PDB entry 5FZ5 | electron microscopy, 8.80 A resolution (very low resolution: no residue pairs are listed; an interface is given only as per-side residue counts) | chains A and I of the 22 polymer chains in the assembly

[Chain A]
Molecule: DNA-directed RNA polymerase II subunit RPB1
Organism: Saccharomyces cerevisiae
Notes: EC 2.7.7.6
UniProt: P04050 (RPB1_YEAST); residue numbers follow UniProt; this construct covers 1-1733
Sequence (1733 residues; row label = number of the first residue in the row):
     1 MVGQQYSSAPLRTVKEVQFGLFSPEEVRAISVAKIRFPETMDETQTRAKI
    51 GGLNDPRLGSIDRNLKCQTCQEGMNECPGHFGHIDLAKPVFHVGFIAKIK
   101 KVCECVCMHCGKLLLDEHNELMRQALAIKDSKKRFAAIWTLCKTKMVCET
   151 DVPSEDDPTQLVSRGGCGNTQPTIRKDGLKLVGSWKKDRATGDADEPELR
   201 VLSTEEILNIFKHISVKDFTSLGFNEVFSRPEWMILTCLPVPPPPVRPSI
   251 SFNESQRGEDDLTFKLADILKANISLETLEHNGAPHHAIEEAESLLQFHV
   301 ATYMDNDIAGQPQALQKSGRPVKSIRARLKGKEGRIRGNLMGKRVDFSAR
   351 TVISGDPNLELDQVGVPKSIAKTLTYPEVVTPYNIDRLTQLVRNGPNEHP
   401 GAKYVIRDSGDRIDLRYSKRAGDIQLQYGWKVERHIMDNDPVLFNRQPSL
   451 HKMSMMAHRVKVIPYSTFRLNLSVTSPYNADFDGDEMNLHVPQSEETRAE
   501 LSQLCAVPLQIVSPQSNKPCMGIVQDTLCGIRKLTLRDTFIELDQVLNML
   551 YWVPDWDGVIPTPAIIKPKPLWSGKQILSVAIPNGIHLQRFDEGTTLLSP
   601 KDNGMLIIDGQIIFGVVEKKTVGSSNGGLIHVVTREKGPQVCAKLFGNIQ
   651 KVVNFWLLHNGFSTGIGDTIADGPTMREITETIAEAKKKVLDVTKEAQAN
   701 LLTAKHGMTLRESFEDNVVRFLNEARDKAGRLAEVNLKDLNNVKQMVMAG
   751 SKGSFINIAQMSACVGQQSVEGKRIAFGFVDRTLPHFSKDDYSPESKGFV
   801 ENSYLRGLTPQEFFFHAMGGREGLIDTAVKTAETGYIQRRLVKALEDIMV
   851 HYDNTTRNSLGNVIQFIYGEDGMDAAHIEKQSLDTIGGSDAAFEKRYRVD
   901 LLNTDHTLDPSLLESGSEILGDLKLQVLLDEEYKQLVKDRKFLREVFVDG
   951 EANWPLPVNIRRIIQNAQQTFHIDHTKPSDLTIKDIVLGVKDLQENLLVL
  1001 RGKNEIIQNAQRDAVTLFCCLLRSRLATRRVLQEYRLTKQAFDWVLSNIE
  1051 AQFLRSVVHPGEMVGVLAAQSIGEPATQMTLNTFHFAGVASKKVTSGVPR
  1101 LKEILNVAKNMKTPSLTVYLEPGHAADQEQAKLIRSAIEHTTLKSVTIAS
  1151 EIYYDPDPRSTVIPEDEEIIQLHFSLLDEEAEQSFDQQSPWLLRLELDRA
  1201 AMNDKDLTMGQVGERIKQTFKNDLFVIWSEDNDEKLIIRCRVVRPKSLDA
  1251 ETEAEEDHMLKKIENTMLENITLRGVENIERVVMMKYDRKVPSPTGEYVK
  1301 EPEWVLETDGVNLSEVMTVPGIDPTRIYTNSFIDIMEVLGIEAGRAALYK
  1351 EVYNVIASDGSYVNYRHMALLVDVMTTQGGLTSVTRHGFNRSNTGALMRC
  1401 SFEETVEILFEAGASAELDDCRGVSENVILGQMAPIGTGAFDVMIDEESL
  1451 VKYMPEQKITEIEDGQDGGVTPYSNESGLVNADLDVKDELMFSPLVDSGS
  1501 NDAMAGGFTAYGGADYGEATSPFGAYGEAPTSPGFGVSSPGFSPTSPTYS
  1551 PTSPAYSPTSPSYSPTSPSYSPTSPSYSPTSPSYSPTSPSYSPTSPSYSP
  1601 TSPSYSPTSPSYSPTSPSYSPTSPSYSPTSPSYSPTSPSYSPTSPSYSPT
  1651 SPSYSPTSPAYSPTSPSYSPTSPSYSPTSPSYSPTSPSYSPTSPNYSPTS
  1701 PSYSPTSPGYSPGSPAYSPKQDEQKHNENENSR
Disordered / not traced: 1-2, 155-163, 188-196, 1080-1092, 1176-1186, 1244-1253, 1453-1733
UniProt features mapped onto this chain:
  - region: Pro248 to Asp260 (Lid loop), Asn306 to Lys323 (Rudder loop), Pro810 to Glu822 (Bridging helix)
  - binding site (Zn(2+)): Cys67, Cys70, Cys77, His80, Cys107, Cys110, Cys148, Cys167
  - binding site (Mg(2+)): Asp481, Asp483, Asp485
  - modified residue: Thr1471 (Phosphothreonine)
  - cross-link (Glycyl lysine isopeptide (Lys-Gly)): Lys695 (interchain with G-Cter in ubiquitin), Lys1246 (interchain with G-Cter in ubiquitin), Lys1350 (interchain with G-Cter in ubiquitin)
  - natural variant: Ser1653 to Pro1659 (deletion: In strain: A364A)
  - mutagenesis: Lys1246 (K1246R: Impairs ubiquitination during transcription stress)

[Chain I]
Molecule: DNA-directed RNA polymerase II subunit RPB9
Organism: Saccharomyces cerevisiae
UniProt: P27999 (RPB9_YEAST); residues 1-122 here = UniProt positions 1-122
Sequence (122 residues; numbered 1 to 122; the number before each row is that of its first residue):
     1 MTTFRFCRDCNNMLYPREDKENNRLLFECRTCSYVEEAGSPLVYRHELIT
    51 NIGETAGVVQDIGSDPTLPRSDRECPKCHSRENVFFQSQQRRKDTSMVLF
   101 FVCLSCSHIFTSDQKNKRTQFS
Disordered / not traced: 1, 118-122
UniProt features mapped onto this chain:
  - zinc finger: Cys7 to Cys32 (C4-type), Ser71 to Thr111 (TFIIS-type)
  - binding site (Zn(2+)): Cys7, Cys10, Cys29, Cys32, Cys75, Cys78, Cys103, Cys106
  - modified residue: Ser40 (Phosphoserine)

[Chain A / chain I interface]
At this resolution (9 A) residue pairs are not listed: 31 residues of chain A and 34 of chain I lie at the interface.

[Summary]
31 residues of chain A face 34 of chain I across their interface. UniProt lists 8 Zn2+-binding residues, 3
Mg2+-binding residues and one mutagenesis site on chain A; 8 Zn2+-binding residues on chain I.
Chain A is DNA-directed RNA polymerase II subunit RPB1 and chain I is DNA-directed RNA polymerase II subunit
RPB9, both from Saccharomyces cerevisiae; the structure, Transcription initiation complex structures elucidate
DNA opening (CC), was determined by electron microscopy, deposited together with 5FYW, 5IP7 and 5IP9.
